PDB entry 6B2Z | electron microscopy, 3.60 A resolution | chains a and f of the 38 polymer chains in the assembly

Chain a:
Protein: ATP synthase subunit a
From: Saccharomyces cerevisiae (strain ATCC 204508 / S288c)
UniProtKB: P00854 (ATP6_YEAST); residues 1-249 here correspond to UniProt positions 11-259 (UniProt number = residue number + 10)
Sequence (249 residues; each row starts with the number of its first residue):
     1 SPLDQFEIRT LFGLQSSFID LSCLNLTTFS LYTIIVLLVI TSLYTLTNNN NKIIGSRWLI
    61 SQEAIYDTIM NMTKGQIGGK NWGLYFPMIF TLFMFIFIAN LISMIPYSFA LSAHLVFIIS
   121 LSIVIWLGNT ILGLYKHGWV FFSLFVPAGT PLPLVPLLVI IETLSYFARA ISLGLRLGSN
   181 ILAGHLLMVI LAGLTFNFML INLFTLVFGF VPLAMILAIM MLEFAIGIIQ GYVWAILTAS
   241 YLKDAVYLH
What the authors report for this chain:
  - catalytic residues: Arg176 (citing earlier work)
  - catalytic residues: Glu162, Glu223, Asp244 (proposed by the authors, not directly observed)

Chain f:
Protein: ATP synthase subunit f, mitochondrial
From: Saccharomyces cerevisiae (strain ATCC 204508 / S288c)
UniProtKB: Q06405 (ATPK_YEAST); residues 1-95 here correspond to UniProt positions 7-101 (UniProt number = residue number + 6)
Sequence (95 residues; numbered 1 to 95; the number before each row is that of its first residue):
     1 VSTLIPPKVV SSKNIGSAPN AKRIANVVHF YKSLPQGPAP AIKANTRLAR YKAKYFDGDN
    61 ASGKPLWHFA LGIIAFGYSM EYYFHLRHHK GAEEH
Not modelled in the structure: 1-18, 87-95

How chain a and chain f interact:
Residue-residue contacts - 24 pairs, chain a then chain f:
  Arg9(a) - Phe84(f)
  Leu11(a) - Met80(f)  hydrophobic
  Leu31(a) - Phe76(f)  hydrophobic
  Val39(a) - Phe69(f)  hydrophobic
  Leu46(a) - Lys52(f)
  Leu46(a) - Phe56(f)  hydrophobic
  Asn49(a) - Asp57(f)
  Asn49(a) - Gly58(f)
  Ser56(a) - Gly58(f)
  Arg57(a) - Ala61(f)
  Trp58(a) - Tyr55(f)
  Trp58(a) - Phe56(f)  hydrophobic
  Trp58(a) - Ala61(f)  hydrogen bond (side chain-backbone)
  Trp58(a) - Ser62(f)  hydrogen bond (side chain-backbone)
  Trp58(a) - Gly63(f)
  Ile105(a) - Ala70(f)
  Ile105(a) - Ile73(f)  hydrophobic
  Ile105(a) - Ile74(f)  hydrophobic
  Pro106(a) - Ile74(f)
  Tyr107(a) - Ile73(f)
  Tyr107(a) - Ile74(f)
  Tyr107(a) - Gly77(f)
  Tyr107(a) - Tyr78(f)
  Ser108(a) - Ile73(f)
Other interface residues (no listed pair), chain a (18 interface residues in all): Thr28, Tyr32, Ile35, Thr47, Ile102
Other interface residues (no listed pair), chain f (21 interface residues in all): Asp59, Pro65, Leu66, Glu81

Overview:
Chain a and chain f form an interface of 18 and 21 residues respectively; the contacts include 2 hydrogen
bonds. Polar pairs include Trp58(a)-Ala61(f) and Trp58(a)-Ser62(f). The paper reports catalytic residues
Arg176(a), Glu162(a) and Glu223(a) among others.
Chain a is ATP synthase subunit a and chain f is ATP synthase subunit f, mitochondrial, both from
Saccharomyces cerevisiae (strain ATCC 204508 / S288c); the structure, Cryo-EM structure of the dimeric FO
region of yeast mitochondrial ATP synthase, was determined by electron microscopy together with 6B8H from the
same study.
